7L8E - chains A and B of the 8 polymer chains in the assembly; structure by electron microscopy, 4.20 A resolution (low resolution: residue-level contacts below are approximate; hydrogen-bond / salt-bridge calls are withheld).

== Chain A ==
Name: Envelope glycoprotein gp160
From: Human immunodeficiency virus 1
Notes: fragment: GP120 domain, residues 30-661
UniProtKB: Q2N0S5 (Q2N0S5_9HIV1); the construct lacks a stretch of the UniProt sequence and is renumbered around it, so the offset changes along the chain: 31-141 = UniProt 30-140; 150-185 = UniProt 141-176; 188-309 = UniProt 187-308; 312-323 = UniProt 309-320; 2 more segments
Amino-acid sequence (664 residues; numbered -1 to 664 plus 11 insertion-coded residues; 13 numbers in that range are skipped by the numbering (no residue carries them; nothing is unmodelled there); the number before each row is that of its first residue; a row labelled like 185A-185J holds insertion residues (185A, then the next letters in order); numbers below 1 keep their minus sign (Met-1 is residue -1)):
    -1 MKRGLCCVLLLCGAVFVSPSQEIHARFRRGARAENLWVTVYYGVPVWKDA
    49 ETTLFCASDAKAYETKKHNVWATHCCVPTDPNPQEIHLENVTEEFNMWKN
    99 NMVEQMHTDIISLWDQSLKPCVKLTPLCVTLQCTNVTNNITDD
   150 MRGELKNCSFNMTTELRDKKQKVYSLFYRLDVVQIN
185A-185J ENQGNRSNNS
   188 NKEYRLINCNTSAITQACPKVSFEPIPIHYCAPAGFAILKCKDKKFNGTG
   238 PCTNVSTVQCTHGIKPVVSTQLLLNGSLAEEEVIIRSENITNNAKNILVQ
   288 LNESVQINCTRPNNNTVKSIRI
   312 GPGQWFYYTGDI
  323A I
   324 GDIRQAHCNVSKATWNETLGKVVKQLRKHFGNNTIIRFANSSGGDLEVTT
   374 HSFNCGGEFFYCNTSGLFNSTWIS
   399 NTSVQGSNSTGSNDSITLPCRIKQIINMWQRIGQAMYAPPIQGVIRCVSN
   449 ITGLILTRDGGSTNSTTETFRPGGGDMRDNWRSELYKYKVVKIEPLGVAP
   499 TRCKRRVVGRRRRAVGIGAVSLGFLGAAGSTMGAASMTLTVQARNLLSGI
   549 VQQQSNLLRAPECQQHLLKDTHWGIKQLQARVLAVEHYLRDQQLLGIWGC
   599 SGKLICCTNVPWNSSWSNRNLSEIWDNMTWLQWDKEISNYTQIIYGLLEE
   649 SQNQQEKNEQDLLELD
Unresolved in the structure: -1 to 32, 60-64, 185A-185J, 399-409, 506-664
Differences from the reference sequence: initiating methionine (-1); expression tag (0-30); conflict Lys64 (Glu63 in Q2N0S5), Cys73 (Ala72 in Q2N0S5), Thr240 (Pro239 in Q2N0S5), 20 further conflict positions vs the reference (Q2N0S5) not listed
Cystine bridges: Cys54-Cys73, Cys119-Cys205, Cys126-Cys196, Cys131-Cys157, Cys218-Cys247, Cys228-Cys239, Cys296-Cys331, Cys378-Cys445, Cys385-Cys418
Glycans and other covalent adducts: N-acetylglucosamine (NAG) linked to Asn88, Asn133, Asn160, Asn197, Asn234, Asn241, Asn262, Asn276, Asn289, Asn295, Asn301, Asn332, Asn339, Asn355, Asn363, Asn386, Asn392, Asn448

== Chain B ==
Name: Envelope glycoprotein gp160
From: Human immunodeficiency virus 1
Notes: fragment: GP120 domain, residues 30-661
UniProtKB: Q2N0S5 (Q2N0S5_9HIV1); residues 33-664 here correspond to UniProt positions 30-661 (UniProt number = residue number - 3)
Amino-acid sequence (664 residues; numbered 1 to 664; the number before each row is that of its first residue):
     1 MKRGLCCVLLLCGAVFVSPSQEIHARFRRGARAENLWVTVYYGVPVWKDA
    51 ETTLFCASDAKAYETKKHNVWATHCCVPTDPNPQEIHLENVTEEFNMWKN
   101 NMVEQMHTDIISLWDQSLKPCVKLTPLCVTLQCTNVTNNITDDMRGELKN
   151 CSFNMTTELRDKKQKVYSLFYRLDVVQINENQGNRSNNSNKEYRLINCNT
   201 SAITQACPKVSFEPIPIHYCAPAGFAILKCKDKKFNGTGPCTNVSTVQCT
   251 HGIKPVVSTQLLLNGSLAEEEVIIRSENITNNAKNILVQLNESVQINCTR
   301 PNNNTVKSIRIGPGQWFYYTGDIIGDIRQAHCNVSKATWNETLGKVVKQL
   351 RKHFGNNTIIRFANSSGGDLEVTTHSFNCGGEFFYCNTSGLFNSTWISNT
   401 SVQGSNSTGSNDSITLPCRIKQIINMWQRIGQAMYAPPIQGVIRCVSNIT
   451 GLILTRDGGSTNSTTETFRPGGGDMRDNWRSELYKYKVVKIEPLGVAPTR
   501 CKRRVVGRRRRAVGIGAVSLGFLGAAGSTMGAASMTLTVQARNLLSGIVQ
   551 QQSNLLRAPECQQHLLKDTHWGIKQLQARVLAVEHYLRDQQLLGIWGCSG
   601 KLICCTNVPWNSSWSNRNLSEIWDNMTWLQWDKEISNYTQIIYGLLEESQ
   651 NQQEKNEQDLLELD
Unresolved in the structure: 1-519, 547-567, 662-664
Differences from the reference sequence: initiating methionine (1); expression tag (2-32); conflict Lys66 (Glu63 in Q2N0S5), Cys75 (Ala72 in Q2N0S5), Thr242 (Pro239 in Q2N0S5), 20 further conflict positions vs the reference (Q2N0S5) not listed
Cystine bridges: Cys598-Cys604
Glycans and other covalent adducts: N-acetylglucosamine (NAG) linked to Asn611, Asn618, Asn637

== Interface between chain A and chain B ==
Pairs across the interface (86):
  Leu34(A) - Pro609(B)
  Leu34(A) - Trp610(B)
  Leu34(A) - Leu619(B)
  Trp35(A) - Thr606(B)
  Trp35(A) - Asn607(B)
  Trp35(A) - Val608(B)
  Trp35(A) - Pro609(B)
  Trp35(A) - Trp610(B)
  Val36(A) - Thr606(B)
  Val36(A) - Val608(B)
  Val36(A) - Pro609(B)
  Val36(A) - Trp610(B)
  Val36(A) - Ile642(B)
  Thr37(A) - Cys604(B)
  Thr37(A) - Trp623(B)
  Val38(A) - Leu593(B)
  Val38(A) - Leu602(B)
  Val38(A) - Ile603(B)
  Val38(A) - Cys604(B)
  Val38(A) - Thr606(B)
  Tyr39(A) - Leu537(B)
  Tyr39(A) - Leu602(B)
  Tyr39(A) - Ile603(B)
  Tyr39(A) - Trp623(B)
  Tyr39(A) - Trp628(B)
  Tyr40(A) - Leu537(B)
  Tyr40(A) - Ala541(B)
  Tyr40(A) - Leu544(B)
  Tyr40(A) - Tyr586(B)
  Tyr40(A) - Gln590(B)
  Tyr40(A) - Leu602(B)
  Gly41(A) - Leu537(B)
  Gly41(A) - Gln540(B)
  Val42(A) - Leu537(B)
  Val42(A) - Gln540(B)
  Val42(A) - Trp628(B)
  Pro43(A) - Gln540(B)
  Pro43(A) - Trp628(B)
  Pro43(A) - Leu629(B)
  Val44(A) - Trp628(B)
  Val44(A) - Leu629(B)
  Trp45(A) - Leu629(B)
  Lys46(A) - Asp632(B)
  His72(A) - Asp568(B)
  His72(A) - Trp571(B)
  Ile84(A) - Phe522(B)
  Leu86(A) - Leu523(B)
  Leu86(A) - Gly524(B)
  Glu87(A) - Gly527(B)
  Asn88(A) - Gly527(B)
  Asp107(A) - Lys574(B)
  Ala221(A) - Leu544(B)
  Lys490(A) - His585(B)
  Ile491(A) - Phe522(B)
  Ile491(A) - Leu523(B)
  Pro493(A) - Leu544(B)
  Pro493(A) - Asp589(B)
  Leu494(A) - Asp589(B)
  Leu494(A) - Leu593(B)
  Val496(A) - Trp628(B)
  Val496(A) - Trp631(B)
  Val496(A) - Ile635(B)
  Val496(A) - Ile642(B)
  Ala497(A) - Met530(B)
  Ala497(A) - Trp610(B)
  Ala497(A) - Trp623(B)
  Ala497(A) - Trp631(B)
  Pro498(A) - Trp610(B)
  Pro498(A) - Leu619(B)
  Pro498(A) - Ile622(B)
  Pro498(A) - Trp623(B)
  Pro498(A) - Trp631(B)
  Arg500(A) - Leu619(B)
  Cys501(A) - Cys605(B)  disulfide
  Cys501(A) - Thr606(B)
  Lys502(A) - Asn607(B)
  Arg503(A) - Trp596(B)
  Arg503(A) - Gly597(B)
  Arg503(A) - Cys598(B)
  Arg503(A) - Cys604(B)
  Arg503(A) - Cys605(B)
  Arg503(A) - Thr606(B)
  Arg503(A) - Asn607(B)
  Arg503(A) - Gln650(B)
  Val505(A) - Asn607(B)
  Val505(A) - Gln653(B)
Interface residues without a listed pair, chain A (37 interface residues in all): Phe53, Gly222, Ala224, Gly495, Thr499
Interface residues without a listed pair, chain B (51 interface residues in all): Gly521, Ala526, Ala533, Asn543, Leu545, Ser546, Gln575, Ala582, Leu592, Trp614, Leu646
Cross-chain cystine bridges: Cys501(A)-Cys605(B)

== In short ==
37 residues of chain A and 51 residues of chain B are in contact; the contacts include 1 disulfide bond.
Chain A and chain B are both Envelope glycoprotein gp160 (Human immunodeficiency virus 1); the structure,
BG505 SOSIP.v5.2(7S) in complex with the polyclonal Fab pAbC-1 from animal Rh.33172 (Wk38 time point), was
determined by electron microscopy (same publication as 7L7T, 7L7U, 7L85, 7L86, 7L87, 7L88 and 15 further
entries).
